2WLL - chains A and B; structure by X-ray diffraction, 3.65 A resolution.

== Chain A ==
Protein: Potassium channel
From: Burkholderia pseudomallei
Reference sequence: P83698 (P83698_BURPS); residues 1-333 here = UniProt positions 1-333
Sequence (333 residues; each row starts with the number of its first residue):
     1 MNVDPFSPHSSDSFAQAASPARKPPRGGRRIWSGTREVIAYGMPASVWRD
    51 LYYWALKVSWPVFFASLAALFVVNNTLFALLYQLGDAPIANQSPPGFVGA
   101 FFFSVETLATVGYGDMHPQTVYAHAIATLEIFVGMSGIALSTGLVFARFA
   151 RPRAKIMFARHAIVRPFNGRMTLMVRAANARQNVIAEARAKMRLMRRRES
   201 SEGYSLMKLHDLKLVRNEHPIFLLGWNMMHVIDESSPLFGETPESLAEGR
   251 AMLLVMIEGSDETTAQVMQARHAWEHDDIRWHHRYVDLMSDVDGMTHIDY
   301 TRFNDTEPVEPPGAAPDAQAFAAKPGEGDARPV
Disordered / not traced: 5-37, 200-205, 290-295, 310-333
Sequence notes: conflict R198 (Glu in P83698), E199 (His in P83698), L209 (Ile in P83698)
Bound ions: Mg2+: T110 (shared with T110(B) of chain B); K+ site 1: V111, G112 (shared with V111(B), G112(B) of chain B); K+ site 2: G112, Y113 (shared with G112(B), Y113(B) of chain B)
Ligand contacts:
  - diundecyl phosphatidyl choline (PLC), molecule 1: W48, R49, Y52
  - diundecyl phosphatidyl choline (PLC), molecule 2: S59, W60, P61, R153
What the authors report for this chain:
  - binding site for diundecyl phosphatidyl choline: R153
  - Mg2+ coordination: T110

== Chain B ==
Protein: Potassium channel
From: Burkholderia pseudomallei
Reference sequence: P83698 (P83698_BURPS); residues 1-333 here = UniProt positions 1-333
Sequence (333 residues; row label = number of the first residue in the row):
     1 MNVDPFSPHSSDSFAQAASPARKPPRGGRRIWSGTREVIAYGMPASVWRD
    51 LYYWALKVSWPVFFASLAALFVVNNTLFALLYQLGDAPIANQSPPGFVGA
   101 FFFSVETLATVGYGDMHPQTVYAHAIATLEIFVGMSGIALSTGLVFARFA
   151 RPRAKIMFARHAIVRPFNGRMTLMVRAANARQNVIAEARAKMRLMRREHS
   201 SEGYSLMKIHDLKLVRNEHPIFLLGWNMMHVIDESSPLFGETPESLAEGR
   251 AMLLVMIEGSDETTAQVMQARHAWEHDDIRWHHRYVDLMSDVDGMTHIDY
   301 TRFNDTEPVEPPGAAPDAQAFAAKPGEGDARPV
Disordered / not traced: 4-37, 198-206, 310-333
Bound ions: Mg2+: T110 (shared with T110(A) of chain A); K+ site 1: V111, G112 (shared with V111(A), G112(A) of chain A); K+ site 2: G112, Y113 (shared with G112(A), Y113(A) of chain A)
Ligand contacts: diundecyl phosphatidyl choline (PLC): S59, W60, P61, R151, R153

== How chain A and chain B interact ==
Pairs across the interface - 81 pairs, chain A then chain B:
  M1(A) - V38(B)
  N2(A) - V38(B)  hydrogen bond (backbone-backbone)
  N2(A) - I39(B)
  N2(A) - A40(B)  hydrogen bond (backbone-backbone)
  V3(A) - A40(B)
  D4(A) - A40(B)  hydrogen bond (backbone-backbone)
  D4(A) - Y41(B)
  V38(A) - M1(B)
  V38(A) - N2(B)  hydrogen bond (backbone-backbone)
  V38(A) - T296(B)
  I39(A) - V3(B)
  I39(A) - H297(B)
  I39(A) - I298(B)  hydrogen bond (backbone-backbone)
  A40(A) - V3(B)
  A40(A) - I298(B)
  A40(A) - Y300(B)  hydrophobic
  Y41(A) - I298(B)  hydrogen bond (backbone-backbone)
  Y41(A) - D299(B)
  Y41(A) - Y300(B)  hydrogen bond (backbone-backbone)
  Y41(A) - T301(B)
  M43(A) - N179(B)
  M43(A) - Y300(B)  hydrophobic
  R49(A) - R153(B)
  Y52(A) - R153(B)
  F103(A) - Y113(B)
  T107(A) - Y113(B)  hydrogen bond
  T110(A) - A109(B)
  T110(A) - T110(B)
  T110(A) - V111(B)
  V111(A) - V111(B)
  G112(A) - V111(B)
  G112(A) - G112(B)
  G112(A) - Y113(B)
  Y113(A) - Y113(B)
  G114(A) - Y113(B)
  M116(A) - Y113(B)
  H117(A) - D115(B)
  V121(A) - P94(B)  hydrophobic
  H124(A) - S93(B)
  H124(A) - F102(B)
  A125(A) - F102(B)
  T128(A) - F102(B)
  T128(A) - V105(B)
  I131(A) - V105(B)  hydrophobic
  I131(A) - A109(B)  hydrophobic
  F132(A) - F64(B)
  F132(A) - L67(B)
  F132(A) - A68(B)
  F132(A) - F71(B)  hydrophobic
  M135(A) - A109(B)  hydrophobic
  M135(A) - I138(B)  hydrophobic
  S136(A) - F64(B)
  A139(A) - T142(B)
  L140(A) - F64(B)  hydrophobic
  L140(A) - V145(B)  hydrophobic
  L140(A) - F149(B)
  G143(A) - F146(B)
  G143(A) - F149(B)
  L144(A) - F149(B)
  F146(A) - F146(B)  hydrophobic
  A147(A) - F146(B)
  R151(A) - T263(B)
  P152(A) - T263(B)
  R193(A) - E187(B)  salt bridge
  R193(A) - R216(B)
  R193(A) - E218(B)  salt bridge
  R193(A) - P220(B)
  M195(A) - I221(B)  hydrophobic
  L206(A) - F167(B)  hydrophobic
  L209(A) - R216(B)  hydrogen bond (backbone-side chain)
  L209(A) - H219(B)
  L254(A) - I221(B)  hydrophobic
  M256(A) - E187(B)
  V267(A) - A265(B)
  Q269(A) - A186(B)  hydrogen bond (side chain-backbone)
  Q269(A) - E187(B)
  Q269(A) - S260(B)  hydrogen bond
  Q269(A) - E262(B)
  A270(A) - E262(B)
  R271(A) - A186(B)
  R271(A) - E262(B)  salt bridge
Other interface residues (no listed pair), chain A (52 interface residues in all): G42, P44, D50, Y53, D211, Q266
Other interface residues (no listed pair), chain B (52 interface residues in all): W60, V98, A180, R181, Q182, T264

== In short ==
Chain A and chain B each contribute 52 residues to their interface; the contacts include 11 hydrogen bonds and
3 salt bridges. Polar pairs include R193(A)-E187(B), R193(A)-E218(B) and R271(A)-E262(B). Diundecyl
phosphatidyl choline is bound between chain A and chain B. The paper reports a binding site for diundecyl
phosphatidyl choline at R153(A); Mg2+ coordination by T110(A).
Chain A is Potassium channel and chain B is Potassium channel, both from Burkholderia pseudomallei; the
structure, Potassium channel from burkholderia pseudomallei, was determined by X-ray diffraction together with
2WLI from the same study.
